Entry 8EG8 (electron microscopy, 3.30 A resolution); this record covers chains A and I of the 8 polymer chains in the assembly.

== Chain A ==
Molecule: non-template DNA
Sequence (32 nucleotides; row label = number of the first residue in the row):
     1 GCGTCCGGTCGATCTTCGCCCGTAAATTCAGA
Not modelled in the structure: 1-2, 9-13

== Chain I ==
Name: DNA-directed RNA polymerase subunit beta
Organism: Escherichia coli
Notes: EC 2.7.7.6
UniProtKB: P0A8V4 (RPOB_ECO57); residue numbers follow UniProt; this construct covers 1-1342
Amino-acid sequence (1342 residues; numbered 1 to 1342; the number before each row is that of its first residue):
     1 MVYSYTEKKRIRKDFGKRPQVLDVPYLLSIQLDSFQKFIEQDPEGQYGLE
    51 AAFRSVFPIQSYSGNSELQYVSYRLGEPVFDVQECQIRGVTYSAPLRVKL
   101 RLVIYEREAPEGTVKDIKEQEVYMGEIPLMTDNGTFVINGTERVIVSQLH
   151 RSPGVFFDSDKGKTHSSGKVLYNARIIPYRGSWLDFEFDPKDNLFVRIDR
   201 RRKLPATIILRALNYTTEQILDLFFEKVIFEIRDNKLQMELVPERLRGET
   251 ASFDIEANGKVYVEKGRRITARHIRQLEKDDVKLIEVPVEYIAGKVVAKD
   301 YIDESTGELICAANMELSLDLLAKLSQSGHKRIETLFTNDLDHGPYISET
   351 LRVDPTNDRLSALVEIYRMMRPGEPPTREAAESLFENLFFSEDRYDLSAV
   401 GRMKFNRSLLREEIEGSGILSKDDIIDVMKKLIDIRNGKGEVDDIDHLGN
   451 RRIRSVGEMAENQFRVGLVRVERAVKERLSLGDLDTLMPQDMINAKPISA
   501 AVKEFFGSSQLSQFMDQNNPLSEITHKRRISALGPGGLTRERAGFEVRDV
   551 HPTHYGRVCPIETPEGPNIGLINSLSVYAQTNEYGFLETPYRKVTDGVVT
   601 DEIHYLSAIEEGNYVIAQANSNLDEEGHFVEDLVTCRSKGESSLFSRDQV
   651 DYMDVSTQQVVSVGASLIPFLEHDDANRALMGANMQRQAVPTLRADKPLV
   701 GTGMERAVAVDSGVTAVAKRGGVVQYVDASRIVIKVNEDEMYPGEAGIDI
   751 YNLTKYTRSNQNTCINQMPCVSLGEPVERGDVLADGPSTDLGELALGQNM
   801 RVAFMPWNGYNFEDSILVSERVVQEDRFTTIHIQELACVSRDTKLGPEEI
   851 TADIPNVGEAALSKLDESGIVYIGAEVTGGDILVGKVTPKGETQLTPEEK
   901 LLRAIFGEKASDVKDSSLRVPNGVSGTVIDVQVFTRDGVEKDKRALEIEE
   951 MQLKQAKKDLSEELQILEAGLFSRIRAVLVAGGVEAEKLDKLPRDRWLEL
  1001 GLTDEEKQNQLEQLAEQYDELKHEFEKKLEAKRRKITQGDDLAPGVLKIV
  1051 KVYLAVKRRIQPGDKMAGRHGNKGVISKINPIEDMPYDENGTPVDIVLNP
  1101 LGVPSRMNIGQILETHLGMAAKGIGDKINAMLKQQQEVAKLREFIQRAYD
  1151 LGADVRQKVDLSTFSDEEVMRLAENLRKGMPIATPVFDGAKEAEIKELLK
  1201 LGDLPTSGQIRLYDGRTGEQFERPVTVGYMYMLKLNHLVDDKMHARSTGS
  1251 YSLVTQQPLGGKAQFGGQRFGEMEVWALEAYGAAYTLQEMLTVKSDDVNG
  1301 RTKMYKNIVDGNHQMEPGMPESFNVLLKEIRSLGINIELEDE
Not modelled in the structure: 1
Small-molecule neighbours:
  - chapso (1N7), molecule 1: Gln-46, Tyr-47, Tyr-179, Asp-396, Ser-398, Ala-399, Val-400, Arg-452, Glu-458, Glu-461, Glu-583, Tyr-584
  - chapso (1N7), molecule 2: Gln-725, Tyr-726, Glu-962, Gln-965, Ile-966, Ala-969, Ser-973

== How chain A and chain I interact ==
Pairs across the interface (7):
  DT16(A) / Trp-183(I)  stacking on the base
  DT16(A) / Asp-199(I)  base contact
  DC17(A) / Trp-183(I)  base contact
  DC17(A) / Arg-200(I)  salt bridge to the phosphate
  DC17(A) / Gly-537(I)  hydrogen bond to the base
  DC17(A) / Arg-542(I)  base contact
  DG18(A) / Arg-542(I)  sugar contact
Also at the interface, not in a pair above, chain A (5 interface residues in all): DT15, DC20
Also at the interface, not in a pair above, chain I (11 interface residues in all): Arg-151, Lys-163, Gly-181, Leu-538, Glu-541, Ala-543

== In short ==
5 residues of chain A face 11 of chain I across their interface; the contacts include 1 hydrogen bond, 1 salt
bridge and 1 aromatic stacking contact. Among the polar pairs are DC17(A)/Gly-537(I) and DC17(A)/Arg-200(I).
Chain I binds chapso.
Chain A is non-template DNA and chain I is DNA-directed RNA polymerase subunit beta (Escherichia coli); the
structure, Cryo-EM structure of consensus elemental paused elongation complex with a folded TL, was determined
by electron microscopy, deposited together with 8EG7, 8EGB, 8EH8, 8EH9, 8EHA, 8EHF and 8EHI.
